8V02 - chains A and B of the 4 polymer chains in the assembly; structure by electron microscopy, 2.90 A resolution.

# Chain A (and B)
Name: Odorant receptor Orco
Organism: Apocrypta bakeri
Notes: chain B of this document is another copy of the same molecule, construct and numbering; everything in this record applies to it too
UniProtKB: B0FAQ4 (B0FAQ4_APOBA); residue numbers follow UniProt; this construct covers 1-474
Amino-acid sequence (474 residues; numbered 1 to 474; the number before each row is that of its first residue):
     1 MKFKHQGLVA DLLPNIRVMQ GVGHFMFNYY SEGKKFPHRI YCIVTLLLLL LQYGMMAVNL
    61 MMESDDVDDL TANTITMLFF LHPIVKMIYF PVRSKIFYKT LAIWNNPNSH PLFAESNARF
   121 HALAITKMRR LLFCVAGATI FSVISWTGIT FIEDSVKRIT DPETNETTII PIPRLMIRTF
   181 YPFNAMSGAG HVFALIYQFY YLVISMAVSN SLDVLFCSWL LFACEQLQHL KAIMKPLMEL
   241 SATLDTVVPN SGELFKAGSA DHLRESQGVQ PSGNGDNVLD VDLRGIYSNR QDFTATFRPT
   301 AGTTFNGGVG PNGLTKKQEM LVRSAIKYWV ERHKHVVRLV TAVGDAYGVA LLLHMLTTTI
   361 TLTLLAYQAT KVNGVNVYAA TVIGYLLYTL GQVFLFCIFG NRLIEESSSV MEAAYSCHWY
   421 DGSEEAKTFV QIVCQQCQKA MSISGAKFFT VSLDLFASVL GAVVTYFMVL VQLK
Not modelled in the structure: 1-6, 160-167, 244-312

# How chain A and chain B interact
Residue-residue contacts (42; chain A residue first):
  Arg323(A) - Tyr420(B)  hydrogen bond (side chain-backbone)
  Arg323(A) - Asp421(B)
  Ile326(A) - Tyr420(B)  hydrophobic
  Lys327(A) - Tyr420(B)
  Trp329(A) - Tyr415(B)
  Val330(A) - Tyr415(B)
  Val330(A) - Trp419(B)  hydrophobic
  Val330(A) - Tyr420(B)  hydrophobic
  Glu331(A) - Tyr420(B)  hydrogen bond
  His333(A) - Tyr415(B)  hydrogen bond
  Lys334(A) - Ser416(B)
  Lys334(A) - Cys417(B)
  Lys334(A) - His418(B)
  Lys334(A) - Tyr420(B)  hydrogen bond
  Glu425(A) - Tyr420(B)
  Thr428(A) - Glu424(B)
  Thr428(A) - Lys427(B)
  Phe429(A) - Trp419(B)  hydrophobic
  Gln431(A) - Gln431(B)
  Ile432(A) - Tyr415(B)  hydrophobic
  Ile432(A) - Trp419(B)  hydrophobic
  Val433(A) - Tyr415(B)
  Gln435(A) - Met411(B)
  Gln435(A) - Gln431(B)
  Gln435(A) - Gln435(B)
  Gln435(A) - Gln438(B)  hydrogen bond (backbone-side chain)
  Gln436(A) - Glu412(B)  hydrogen bond
  Gln436(A) - Tyr415(B)
  Gln438(A) - Gln438(B)
  Lys439(A) - Met411(B)  hydrogen bond
  Lys439(A) - Glu412(B)  salt bridge
  Lys447(A) - Glu405(B)  salt bridge
  Lys447(A) - Leu453(B)
  Lys447(A) - Asp454(B)
  Phe448(A) - Leu453(B)  hydrophobic
  Phe448(A) - Asp454(B)
  Phe448(A) - Phe456(B)  hydrophobic
  Tyr466(A) - Met468(B)  hydrophobic
  Tyr466(A) - Gln472(B)  hydrogen bond
  Leu470(A) - Gln472(B)
  Leu473(A) - Gln472(B)
  Leu473(A) - Leu473(B)
Interface residues without a listed pair, chain A (24 interface residues in all): Ala446
Interface residues without a listed pair, chain B (27 interface residues in all): Phe394, Asn401, Gly422, Cys434, Ala457, Val469

# Summary
The interface between chain A and chain B involves 24 residues on one side and 27 on the other; the contacts
include 8 hydrogen bonds and 2 salt bridges. Polar pairs include Lys439(A)-Glu412(B), Lys447(A)-Glu405(B) and
Arg323(A)-Tyr420(B).
Both chains are Odorant receptor Orco (Apocrypta bakeri). Entry 8V02 (AaegOR10 structure bound to o-cresol)
was determined by electron microscopy together with 8V00, 8V3C and 8V3D from the same study.
